PDB entry 8SQ9 | electron microscopy, 2.90 A resolution | chains B and C of the 7 polymer chains in the assembly

== Chain B ==
Name: Non-structural protein 8
Source organism: Severe acute respiratory syndrome coronavirus 2
UniProt: P0DTD1 (R1AB_SARS2); residues 1-198 here correspond to UniProt positions 3943-4140 (UniProt number = residue number + 3942)
Sequence (198 residues; numbered 1 to 198; the number before each row is that of its first residue):
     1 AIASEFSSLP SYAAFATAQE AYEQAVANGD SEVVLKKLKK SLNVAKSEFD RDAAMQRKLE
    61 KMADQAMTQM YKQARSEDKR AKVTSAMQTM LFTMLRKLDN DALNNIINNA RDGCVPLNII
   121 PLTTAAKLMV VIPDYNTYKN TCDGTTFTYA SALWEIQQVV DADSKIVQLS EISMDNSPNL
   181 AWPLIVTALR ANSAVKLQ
Not modelled in the structure: 1-5, 192-198
Curated features (UniProtKB/Swiss-Prot):
  - site: Gln198 (Cleavage)

== Chain C ==
Name: Non-structural protein 7
Source organism: Severe acute respiratory syndrome coronavirus 2
UniProt: P0DTD1 (R1AB_SARS2); residues 1-83 here correspond to UniProt positions 3860-3942 (UniProt number = residue number + 3859)
Sequence (83 residues; each row starts with the number of its first residue):
     1 SKMSDVKCTS VVLLSVLQQL RVESSSKLWA QCVQLHNDIL LAKDTTEAFE KMVSLLSVLL
    61 SMQGAVDINK LCEEMLDNRA TLQ
Not modelled in the structure: 74-83
Curated features (UniProtKB/Swiss-Prot):
  - site: Gln83 (Cleavage)

== How chain B and chain C interact ==
Pairs across the interface - 7 pairs, chain B then chain C:
  Ala162(B) with Ser26(C)
  Asp163(B) with Ser24(C); Ser25(C); Ser26(C), hydrogen bond (side chain-backbone)
  Pro178(B) with Lys27(C), hydrogen bond (backbone-side chain)
  Leu180(B) with Lys27(C), hydrogen bond (backbone-side chain)
  Ala181(B) with Ser26(C)
Also at the interface, not in a pair above, chain B (7 interface residues in all): Asn179, Trp182

== In short ==
7 residues of chain B face 4 of chain C across their interface, with 3 hydrogen bonds. Polar pairs include
Asp163(B)-Ser26(C), Pro178(B)-Lys27(C) and Leu180(B)-Lys27(C).
Chain B is Non-structural protein 8 and chain C is Non-structural protein 7, both from Severe acute
respiratory syndrome coronavirus 2; the structure, SARS-CoV-2 replication-transcription complex bound to nsp9
and UMPCPP, as a pre-catalytic NMPylation intermediate, was determined by electron microscopy, deposited
together with 8SQJ and 8SQK.
